PDB entry 7X7Q | electron microscopy, 7.02 A resolution (low resolution: residue-level contacts below are approximate; hydrogen-bond / salt-bridge calls are withheld) | chains H and O of the 16 polymer chains in the assembly

# Chain H
Molecule: Holliday junction ATP-dependent DNA helicase RuvA
Source organism: Pseudomonas aeruginosa PAO1
Notes: EC 3.6.4.12
Reference sequence: Q51425 (RUVA_PSEAE); residues 1-201 here = UniProt positions 1-201
Sequence (201 residues; each row starts with the number of its first residue):
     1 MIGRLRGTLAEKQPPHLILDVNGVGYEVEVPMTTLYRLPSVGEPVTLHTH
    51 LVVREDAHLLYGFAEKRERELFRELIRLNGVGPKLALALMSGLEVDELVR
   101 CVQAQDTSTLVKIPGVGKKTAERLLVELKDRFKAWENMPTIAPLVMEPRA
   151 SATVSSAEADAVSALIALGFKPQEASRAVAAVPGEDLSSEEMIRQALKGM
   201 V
Unresolved in the structure: 136-153
Curated features (UniProtKB/Swiss-Prot):
  - region: Leu144 to Ala152 (Flexible linker)
Reported in the primary citation:
  - mutagenesis - E55A, D56A, E122K/V126A/D130K: decreased catalytic activity
  - mutagenesis - R54A: abolished catalytic activity

# Chain O
Molecule: Holliday junction ATP-dependent DNA helicase RuvB
Source organism: Pseudomonas aeruginosa PAO1
Notes: EC 3.6.4.12
Reference sequence: Q51426 (RUVB_PSEAE); residue numbers follow UniProt; this construct covers 1-352
Sequence (352 residues; each row starts with the number of its first residue):
     1 MIEPDRLISAVSGRERDEQLDRAIRPLKLADYIGQPSVREQMELFIHAAR
    51 GRQEALDHTLIFGPPGLGKTTLANIIAQEMGVSIKSTSGPVLERPGDLAA
   101 LLTNLEAGDVLFVDEIHRLSPIVEEVLYPAMEDFQLDIMIGEGPAARSIK
   151 LDLPPFTLVGATTRAGMLTNPLRDRFGIVQRLEFYNVEDLATIVSRSAGI
   201 LGLEIEPQGAAEIAKRARGTPRIANRLLRRVRDFAEVRGQGDITRVIADK
   251 ALNLLDVDERGFDHLDRRLLLTMIDKFDGGPVGIDNLAAALSEERHTIED
   301 VLEPYLIQQGYIMRTPRGRVVTRHAYLHFGLNIPKRLGPGVTTDLFTSED
   351 GN
Unresolved in the structure: 1-21, 141-144, 335-352
Curated features (UniProtKB/Swiss-Prot):
  - binding site (ATP): Ile24, Arg25, Gly66, Lys69, Thr70, Thr71, Glu132 to Phe134, Arg175, Arg222
  - binding site (ADP): Ile33, Gly66 to Thr71, Tyr185
  - binding site (Mg(2+)): Thr70
  - binding site (DNA): Arg295, Arg314, Arg319
Reported in the primary citation:
  - mutagenesis - R175A, R314A, R317A, R319A: abolished catalytic activity

# Chain H / chain O interface
Residue-residue contacts - 31 pairs, chain H then chain O:
  Asp160(H) - Ile140(O)
  Asp160(H) - Arg147(O)
  Ser163(H) - Ile140(O)
  Ala164(H) - Ile140(O)
  Ala167(H) - Ile140(O)
  Leu168(H) - Pro95(O)
  Leu168(H) - Gly96(O)
  Leu168(H) - Ile138(O)
  Gly169(H) - Arg94(O)
  Phe170(H) - Arg94(O)
  Phe170(H) - Gly96(O)
  Ser189(H) - Arg147(O)
  Glu190(H) - Arg147(O)
  Glu190(H) - Ile149(O)
  Glu190(H) - Lys150(O)
  Glu190(H) - Leu151(O)
  Glu190(H) - Asp152(O)
  Glu191(H) - Asp152(O)
  Ile193(H) - Ile149(O)
  Arg194(H) - Thr103(O)
  Arg194(H) - Leu105(O)
  Arg194(H) - Glu106(O)
  Arg194(H) - Pro154(O)
  Leu197(H) - Ala100(O)
  Leu197(H) - Thr103(O)
  Leu197(H) - Asn104(O)
  Lys198(H) - Thr103(O)
  Lys198(H) - Asn104(O)
  Lys198(H) - Glu106(O)
  Val201(H) - Ala100(O)
  Val201(H) - Asn104(O)
Interface residues without a listed pair, chain O (18 interface residues in all): Ala99, Ala146

# In short
Chain H and chain O form an interface of 15 and 18 residues respectively. From the paper: R175A, R314A and
R317A of chain O, among others, abolish catalytic activity; E55A, D56A and E122K/V126A/D130K of chain H reduce
catalytic activity; 8 substitutions were tested in all.
Chain H is Holliday junction ATP-dependent DNA helicase RuvA and chain O is Holliday junction ATP-dependent
DNA helicase RuvB, both from Pseudomonas aeruginosa PAO1; the structure, CryoEM structure of
RuvA-RuvB-Holliday junction complex, was determined by electron microscopy (same publication as 7X7P, 7X5A and
7X5B).
